Entry 9F5W (electron microscopy, 7.50 A resolution (low resolution: residue-level contacts below are approximate; hydrogen-bond / salt-bridge calls are withheld)); this record covers chains D and H of the 6 polymer chains in the assembly.

# Chain D
Name: Condensin-2 complex subunit D3
From: Homo sapiens
Reference sequence: P42695 (CNDD3_HUMAN); residue numbers follow UniProt; this construct covers 1-1498
Amino-acid sequence (1498 residues; each row starts with the number of its first residue):
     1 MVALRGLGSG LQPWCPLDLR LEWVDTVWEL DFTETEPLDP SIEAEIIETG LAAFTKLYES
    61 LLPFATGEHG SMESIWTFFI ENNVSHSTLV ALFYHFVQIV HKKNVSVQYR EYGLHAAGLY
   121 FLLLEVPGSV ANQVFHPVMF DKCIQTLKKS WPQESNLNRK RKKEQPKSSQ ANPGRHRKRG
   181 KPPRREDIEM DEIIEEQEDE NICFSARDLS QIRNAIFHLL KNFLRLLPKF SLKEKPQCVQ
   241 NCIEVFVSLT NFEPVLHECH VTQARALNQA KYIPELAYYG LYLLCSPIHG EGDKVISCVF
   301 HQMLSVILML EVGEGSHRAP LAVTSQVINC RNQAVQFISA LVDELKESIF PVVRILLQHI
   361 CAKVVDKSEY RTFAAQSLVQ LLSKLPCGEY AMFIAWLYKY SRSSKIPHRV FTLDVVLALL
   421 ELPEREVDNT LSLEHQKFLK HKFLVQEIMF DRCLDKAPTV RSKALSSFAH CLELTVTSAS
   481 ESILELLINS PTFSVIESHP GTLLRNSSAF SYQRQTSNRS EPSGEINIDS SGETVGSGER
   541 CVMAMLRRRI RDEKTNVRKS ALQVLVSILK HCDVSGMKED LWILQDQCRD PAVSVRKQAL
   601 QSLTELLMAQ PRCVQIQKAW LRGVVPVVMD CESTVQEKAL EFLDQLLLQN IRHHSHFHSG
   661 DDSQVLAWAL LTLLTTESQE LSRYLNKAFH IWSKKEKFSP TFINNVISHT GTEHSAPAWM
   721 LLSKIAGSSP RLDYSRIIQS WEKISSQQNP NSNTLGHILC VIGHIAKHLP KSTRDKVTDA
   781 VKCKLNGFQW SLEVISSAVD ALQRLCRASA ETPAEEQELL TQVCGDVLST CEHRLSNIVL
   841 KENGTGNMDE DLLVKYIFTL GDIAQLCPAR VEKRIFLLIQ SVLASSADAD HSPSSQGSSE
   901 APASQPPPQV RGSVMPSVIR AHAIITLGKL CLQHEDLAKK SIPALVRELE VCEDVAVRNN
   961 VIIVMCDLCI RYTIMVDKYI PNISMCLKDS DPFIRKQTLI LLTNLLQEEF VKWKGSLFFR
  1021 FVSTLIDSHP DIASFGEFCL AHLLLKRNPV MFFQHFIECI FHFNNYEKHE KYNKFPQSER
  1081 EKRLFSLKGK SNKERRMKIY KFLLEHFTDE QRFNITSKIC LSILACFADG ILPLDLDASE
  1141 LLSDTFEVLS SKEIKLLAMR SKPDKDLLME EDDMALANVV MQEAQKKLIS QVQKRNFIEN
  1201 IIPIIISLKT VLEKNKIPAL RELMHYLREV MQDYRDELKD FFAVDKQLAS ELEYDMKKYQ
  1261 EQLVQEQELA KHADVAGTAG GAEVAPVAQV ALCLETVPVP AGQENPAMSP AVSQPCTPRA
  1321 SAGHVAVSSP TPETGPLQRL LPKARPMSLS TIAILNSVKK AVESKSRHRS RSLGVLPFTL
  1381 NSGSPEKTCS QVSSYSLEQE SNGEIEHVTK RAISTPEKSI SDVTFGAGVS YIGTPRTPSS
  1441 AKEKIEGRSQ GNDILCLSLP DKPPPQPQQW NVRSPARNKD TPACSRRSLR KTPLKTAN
Disordered / not traced: 1, 154-206, 493-539, 888-916, 1161-1177, 1261-1498
Disulfide bonds: Cys238-Cys242

# Chain H
Name: Condensin-2 complex subunit H2
From: Homo sapiens
Reference sequence: Q6IBW4 (CNDH2_HUMAN); residue numbers follow UniProt; this construct covers 1-605
Amino-acid sequence (640 residues; row label = number of the first residue in the row):
     1 MEDVEARFAH LLQPIRDLTK NWEVDVAAQL GEYLEELDQI CISFDEGKTT MNFIEAALLI
    61 QGSACVYSKK VEYLYSLVYQ ALDFISGKRR AKQLSSVQED RANGVASSGV PQEAENEFLS
   121 LDDFPDSRTN VDLKNDQTPS EVLIIPLLPM ALVAPDEMEK NNNPLYSRQG EVLASRKDFR
   181 MNTCVPHPRG AFMLEPEGMS PMEPAGVSPM PGTQKDTGRT EEQPMEVSVC RSPVPALGFS
   241 QEPGPSPEGP MPLGGGEDED AEEAVELPEA SAPKAALEPK ESRSPQQSAA LPRRYMLRER
   301 EGAPEPASCV KETPDPWQSL DPFDSLESKP FKKGRPYSVP PCVEEALGQK RKRKGAAKLQ
   361 DFHQWYLAAY ADHADSRRLR RKGPSFADME VLYWTHVKEQ LETLRKLQRR EVAEQWLRPA
   421 EEDHLEDSLE DLGAADDFLE PEEYMEPEGA DPREAADLDA VPMSLSYEEL VRRNVELFIA
   481 TSQKFVQETE LSQRIRDWED TVQPLLQEQE QHVPFDIHTY GDQLVSRFPQ LNEWCPFAEL
   541 VAGQPAFEVC RSMLASLQLA NDYTVEITQQ PGLEMAVDTM SLRLLTHQRA HKRFQTYAAP
   601 SMAQPENLYF QSWSHPQFEK GGGSGGGSGG GSWSHPQFEK
Disordered / not traced: 1-12, 24-37, 89-143, 203-315, 345-358, 368-493, 587-640
Sequence notes: expression tag (606-640)
Swiss-Prot annotation at these positions:
  - modified residue: Thr19 (Phosphothreonine), Ser95 (Phosphoserine), Ser200 (Phosphoserine), Ser208 (Phosphoserine), Ser228 (Phosphoserine), Ser232 (Phosphoserine), Ser282 (Phosphoserine), Ser284 (Phosphoserine), Ser466 (Phosphoserine), Ser492 (Phosphoserine)

# How chain D and chain H interact
Contacting residue pairs (70):
  Arg589(D) with Ile145(H); Pro146(H)
  Pro591(D) with Ile144(H)
  Met629(D) with Leu148(H)
  Glu680(D) with Met150(H)
  Arg683(D) with Met150(H); Val153(H)
  Lys724(D) with Glu159(H)
  Glu793(D) with Pro186(H)
  Asp800(D) with Asn163(H)
  Gln803(D) with Asn163(H); Pro164(H); Arg176(H)
  Arg804(D) with Asn162(H); Asn163(H)
  Arg807(D) with Asn161(H); Asn162(H); Pro164(H)
  Gln817(D) with Tyr166(H); Gly170(H)
  Leu820(D) with Tyr166(H)
  Gln865(D) with Leu165(H); Arg176(H)
  Leu866(D) with Tyr166(H); Arg176(H)
  Cys867(D) with Tyr166(H)
  Pro868(D) with Tyr166(H); Ser167(H); Arg168(H)
  Ala869(D) with Arg168(H)
  Val871(D) with Arg168(H)
  Val918(D) with Arg189(H); Gly190(H)
  Ile925(D) with Phe192(H)
  Leu932(D) with Phe179(H); Met181(H)
  Gln933(D) with Leu165(H); Tyr166(H); Leu173(H)
  His934(D) with Arg168(H)
  Ala956(D) with Ala191(H)
  Asn960(D) with Phe192(H)
  Asp967(D) with Phe179(H); Arg180(H)
  Phe993(D) with Met193(H); Pro201(H)
  Lys996(D) with Met199(H)
  Gln997(D) with Leu194(H)
  Thr1003(D) with Leu152(H)
  Asn1004(D) with Ala151(H)
  Phe1038(D) with Ile145(H); Pro146(H)
  Asn1178(D) with Asp83(H); Ser86(H)
  Met1181(D) with Asp83(H)
  Ala1184(D) with Trp22(H); Tyr79(H)
  Gln1185(D) with Tyr79(H)
  Lys1187(D) with Trp22(H)
  Leu1188(D) with Trp22(H); Tyr75(H); Tyr79(H)
  Val1192(D) with Glu72(H)
  Arg1195(D) with Ser68(H); Lys69(H); Glu72(H)
  Asn1196(D) with Lys69(H); Glu72(H)
  Leu1220(D) with Phe323(H)
  Arg1221(D) with Asp321(H)
Also at the interface, not in a pair above, chain D (54 interface residues in all): Tyr684, His690, Arg870, Lys929, Ile963, Arg971, Asp991, Ile1000, Cys1039, Leu1043
Also at the interface, not in a pair above, chain H (50 interface residues in all): Leu82, Leu147, Asp156, Lys177, Asn182, Cys184, Glu195, Glu197

# Overview
54 residues of chain D and 50 residues of chain H are in contact.
Here chain D is Condensin-2 complex subunit D3 and chain H is Condensin-2 complex subunit H2, both from Homo
sapiens. Entry 9F5W (Human condensin II - M18BP1 complex) was determined by electron microscopy.
